Entry 8TP9 (electron microscopy, 3.10 A resolution); this record covers chains A and L of the 9 polymer chains in the assembly.

# Chain A
Name: Hemagglutinin
Source organism: Influenza A virus (A/Singapore/1/1957(H2N2))
Notes: engineered mutation(s): Y98F
UniProtKB: A3KF33 (A3KF33_I57A5); the construct lacks a stretch of the UniProt sequence, so the offset changes along the chain: -4 to 54 = UniProt 1-59; 55-82 = UniProt 61-88; 83-92 = UniProt 90-99; 93-125 = UniProt 101-133; 2 more segments
Chain sequence (506 residues; numbered -4 to 495 plus 6 insertion-coded residues; the number before each row is that of its first residue; a row labelled like 125A-125B holds insertion residues (125A, then the next letters in order); numbers below 1 keep their minus sign (Met-4 is residue -4)):
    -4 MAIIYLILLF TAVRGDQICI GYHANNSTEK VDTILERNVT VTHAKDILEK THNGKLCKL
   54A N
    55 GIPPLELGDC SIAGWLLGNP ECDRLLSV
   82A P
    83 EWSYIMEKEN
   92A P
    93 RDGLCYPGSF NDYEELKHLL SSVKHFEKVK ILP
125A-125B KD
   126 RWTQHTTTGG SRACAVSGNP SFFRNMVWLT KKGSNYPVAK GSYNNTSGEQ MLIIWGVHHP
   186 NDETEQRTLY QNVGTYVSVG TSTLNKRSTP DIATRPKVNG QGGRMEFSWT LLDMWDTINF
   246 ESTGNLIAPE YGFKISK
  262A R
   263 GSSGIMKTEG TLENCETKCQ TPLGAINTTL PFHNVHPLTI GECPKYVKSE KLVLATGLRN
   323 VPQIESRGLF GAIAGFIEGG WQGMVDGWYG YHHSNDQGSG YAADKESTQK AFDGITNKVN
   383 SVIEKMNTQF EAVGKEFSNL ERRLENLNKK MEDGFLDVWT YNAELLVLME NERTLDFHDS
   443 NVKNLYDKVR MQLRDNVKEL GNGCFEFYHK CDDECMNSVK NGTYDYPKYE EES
Unresolved in the structure: -4 to 10, 325-334
Disulfides: Cys14-Cys466, Cys52-Cys277, Cys64-Cys76, Cys97-Cys139, Cys281-Cys305, Cys473-Cys477
Covalently attached groups: N-acetylglucosamine (NAG) linked to Asn33, Asn169, Asn289, Asn483

# Chain L
Name: Light chain of Fab 2-2-1G06
Source organism: Homo sapiens
Notes: antibody fragment or engineered binder
Chain sequence (107 residues; numbered 1 to 107; the number before each row is that of its first residue):
     1 DIQMTQSPSS LSASVGDRVT ITCRASHNIQ NFLNWYQQKP GKAPKLLIYA ASTLQSGVPS
    61 RFSGSGSRTD FTLTISSLQP EDFAAYYCQQ SYGLPRTFGQ GTRLEIK
Disulfides: Cys23-Cys88

# Interface between chain A and chain L
Pairs across the interface (5):
  Glu91(A) - Tyr92(L)
  Asn92(A) - His27(L)  hydrogen bond
  Glu271(A) - Leu94(L)
  Gly272(A) - Leu94(L)
  Glu407(A) - Arg68(L)  salt bridge
Other interface residues (no listed pair), chain L (5 interface residues in all): Gly93
Interface features reported in the paper:
  - pairs named by the authors: Glu407(A)-Arg68(L) (salt bridge)
  - epitope / paratope residues, chain A: Glu407(A)
  - epitope / paratope residues, chain L: Arg68(L)

# Overview
Chain A and chain L each contribute 5 residues to their interface; the contacts include 1 hydrogen bond and 1
salt bridge. Among the polar pairs are Glu407(A)-Arg68(L) and Asn92(A)-His27(L). The paper describes a salt
bridge between Glu407(A) and Arg68(L). From the paper: epitope/paratope residues Glu407(A) and Arg68(L).
Chain A is Hemagglutinin (Influenza A virus (A/Singapore/1/1957(H2N2))) and chain L is Light chain of Fab
2-2-1G06 (Homo sapiens); the structure, H2 hemagglutinin (A/Singapore/1/1957) in complex with
medial-junction-targeting Fab 2-2-1G06, was determined by electron microscopy (same publication as 8TP6, 8TP7
and 8TPA).
